9DQC - chains A and B; structure by X-ray diffraction, 1.42 A resolution.

== Chain A (and B) ==
Molecule: Hare calicivirus protruding domain
Source organism: Hare calicivirus Australia-1
Notes: chain B of this document is another copy of the same molecule, construct and numbering; everything in this record applies to it too
Amino-acid sequence (332 residues; row label = number of the first residue in the row):
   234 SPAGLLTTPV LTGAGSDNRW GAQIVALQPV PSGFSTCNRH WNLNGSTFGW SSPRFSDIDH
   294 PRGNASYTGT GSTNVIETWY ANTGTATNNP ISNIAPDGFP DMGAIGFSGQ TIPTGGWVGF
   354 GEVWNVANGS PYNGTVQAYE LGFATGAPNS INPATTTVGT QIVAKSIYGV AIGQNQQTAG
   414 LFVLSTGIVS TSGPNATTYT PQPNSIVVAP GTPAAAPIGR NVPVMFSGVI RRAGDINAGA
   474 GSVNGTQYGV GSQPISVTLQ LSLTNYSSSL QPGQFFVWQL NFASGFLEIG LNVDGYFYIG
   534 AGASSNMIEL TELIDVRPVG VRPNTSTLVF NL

== Interface between chain A and chain B ==
Pairs across the interface - 65 pairs, chain A then chain B:
  G246(A) - R287(B)  hydrogen bond (backbone-side chain)
  A247(A) - R287(B)
  A247(A) - L496(B)  hydrophobic
  G248(A) - R287(B)  hydrogen bond (backbone-side chain)
  S249(A) - R287(B)  hydrogen bond
  G254(A) - R287(B)
  Q256(A) - R287(B)
  R287(A) - G246(B)  hydrogen bond (side chain-backbone)
  R287(A) - A247(B)
  R287(A) - G248(B)  hydrogen bond (side chain-backbone)
  R287(A) - S249(B)  hydrogen bond
  R287(A) - Q256(B)
  D290(A) - R464(B)  salt bridge
  D292(A) - R464(B)  salt bridge
  D292(A) - N470(B)  hydrogen bond
  N307(A) - I405(B)
  F353(A) - F353(B)  hydrophobic
  F353(A) - V369(B)  hydrophobic
  F353(A) - L417(B)  hydrophobic
  E355(A) - I469(B)
  W357(A) - I469(B)  hydrophobic
  W357(A) - N470(B)
  N361(A) - D468(B)
  G362(A) - D468(B)
  G362(A) - I469(B)  hydrogen bond (backbone-backbone)
  G362(A) - N470(B)
  S363(A) - G467(B)
  P364(A) - Y401(B)
  P364(A) - A466(B)
  P364(A) - G467(B)
  N366(A) - Q370(B)  hydrogen bond (backbone-side chain)
  N366(A) - Y401(B)
  V369(A) - F353(B)  hydrophobic
  V369(A) - Q370(B)
  V369(A) - A371(B)
  Q370(A) - N366(B)  hydrogen bond (side chain-backbone)
  Q370(A) - V369(B)
  A371(A) - V369(B)
  Y401(A) - P364(B)
  Y401(A) - N366(B)
  G402(A) - A404(B)
  A404(A) - G402(B)
  A404(A) - A404(B)  hydrophobic
  I405(A) - N307(B)
  F415(A) - R464(B)
  F415(A) - I469(B)  hydrophobic
  L417(A) - F353(B)  hydrophobic
  L417(A) - L417(B)  hydrophobic
  L417(A) - T419(B)
  T419(A) - L417(B)
  R464(A) - D290(B)  salt bridge
  R464(A) - D292(B)  salt bridge
  R464(A) - F415(B)
  A466(A) - P364(B)
  G467(A) - S363(B)
  G467(A) - P364(B)
  D468(A) - N361(B)
  D468(A) - G362(B)
  I469(A) - E355(B)
  I469(A) - W357(B)  hydrophobic
  I469(A) - G362(B)  hydrogen bond (backbone-backbone)
  I469(A) - F415(B)  hydrophobic
  N470(A) - D292(B)
  N470(A) - W357(B)
  N470(A) - G362(B)
Other interface residues (no listed pair), chain A (42 interface residues in all): P242, A255, G354, V403, I421, N477, L492, L496
Other interface residues (no listed pair), chain B (42 interface residues in all): P242, G254, A255, S289, G354, V403, N477, L492

== Overview ==
The chain A/chain B interface involves 42 residues from each chain; the contacts include 11 hydrogen bonds and
4 salt bridges. Polar pairs include D290(A)-R464(B), D292(A)-R464(B) and G246(A)-R287(B).
Chain A and chain B are both Hare calicivirus protruding domain (Hare calicivirus Australia-1); the structure,
Hare calicivirus protruding domain and A-trisaccharide complex, was determined by X-ray diffraction (same
publication as 9DR0).
